Entry 4ELH (X-ray diffraction, 2.10 A resolution); this record covers chain A.

== Chain A ==
Name: Dihydrofolate reductase
Organism: Bacillus anthracis
Notes: EC 1.5.1.3
Reference sequence: Q81R22 (Q81R22_BACAN); residue numbers follow UniProt; this construct covers 1-162
Amino-acid sequence (166 residues; numbered 1 to 166; the number before each row is that of its first residue):
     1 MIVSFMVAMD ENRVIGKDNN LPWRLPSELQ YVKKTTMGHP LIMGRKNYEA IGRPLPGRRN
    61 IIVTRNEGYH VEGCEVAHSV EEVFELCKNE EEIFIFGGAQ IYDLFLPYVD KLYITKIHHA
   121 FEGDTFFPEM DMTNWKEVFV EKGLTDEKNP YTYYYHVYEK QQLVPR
Sequence notes: expression tag (163-166)
Ion coordination: Ca2+ site 1: Tyr108, Asp110; Ca2+ site 2: Glu147 (shared with 2 residues of chain C)
Small-molecule neighbours: 53I ((2E)-3-{5-[(2,4-diaminopyrimidin-5-yl)methyl]-2,3-dimethoxyphenyl}-1-[(1R)-1-(2-methylprop-1-en-1-yl)phthalazin-2(1H)-y l]prop-2-en-1-one): Met6, Val7, Ala8, Ile15, Asn19, Asn20, Leu21, Glu28, Leu29, Gln30, Val32, Lys33, Asn47, Ala50, Ile51, Arg53, Pro54, Leu55, Phe96, Tyr102, Thr115
From the paper describing this entry:
  - binding site for 53I: Met6, Val7, Ala8, Leu21, Glu28, Leu29, Gln30, Lys33, Ile51, Arg53, Leu55, Phe96, Tyr102, Thr115
  - conformationally variable residues (loop rearrangement, side-chain flip): Asp18 to Asn20, Arg53, Leu55, Phe96

== Overview ==
Bound to chain A: compound 53I. The Ca2+ site 1 is built by Tyr108 and Asp110. From the paper: a binding site
for 53I at Met6, Val7 and Ala8 among others; conformational variability at Asp18, Arg53 and Leu55 among
others.
Chain A is Dihydrofolate reductase (Bacillus anthracis); the structure, Structure-activity relationship guides
enantiomeric preference among potent inhibitors of B. anthracis dihydrofolate reductase, was determined by
X-ray diffraction (same publication as 4ELB, 4ELE, 4ELF and 4ELG).
